Entry 8EW7 (X-ray diffraction, 3.30 A resolution); this record covers chain A.

Chain A:
Molecule: Serum albumin
Organism: Homo sapiens
UniProtKB: P02768 (ALBU_HUMAN); residues 1-585 here correspond to UniProt positions 25-609 (UniProt number = residue number + 24)
Amino-acid sequence (585 residues; numbered 1 to 585; the number before each row is that of its first residue):
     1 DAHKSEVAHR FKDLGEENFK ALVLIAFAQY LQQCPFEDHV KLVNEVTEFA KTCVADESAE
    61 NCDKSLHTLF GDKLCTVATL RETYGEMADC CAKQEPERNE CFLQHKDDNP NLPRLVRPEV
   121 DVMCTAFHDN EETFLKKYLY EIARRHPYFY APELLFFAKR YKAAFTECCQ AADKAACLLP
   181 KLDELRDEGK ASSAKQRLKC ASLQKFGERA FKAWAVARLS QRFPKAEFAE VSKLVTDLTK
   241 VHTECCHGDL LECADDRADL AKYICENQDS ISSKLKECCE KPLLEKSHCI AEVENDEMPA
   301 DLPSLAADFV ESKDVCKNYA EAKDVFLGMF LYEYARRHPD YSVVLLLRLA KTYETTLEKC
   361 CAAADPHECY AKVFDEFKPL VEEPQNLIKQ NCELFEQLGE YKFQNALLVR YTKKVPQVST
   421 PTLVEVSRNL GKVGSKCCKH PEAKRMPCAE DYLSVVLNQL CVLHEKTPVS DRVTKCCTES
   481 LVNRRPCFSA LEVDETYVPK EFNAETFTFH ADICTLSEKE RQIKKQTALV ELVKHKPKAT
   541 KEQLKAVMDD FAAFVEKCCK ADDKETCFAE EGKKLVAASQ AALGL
Not modelled in the structure: 1, 585
Disulfides: Cys-53/Cys-62, Cys-75/Cys-91, Cys-90/Cys-101, Cys-124/Cys-169, Cys-168/Cys-177, Cys-200/Cys-246, Cys-245/Cys-253, Cys-265/Cys-279, Cys-278/Cys-289, Cys-316/Cys-361, Cys-360/Cys-369, Cys-392/Cys-438, Cys-437/Cys-448, Cys-461/Cys-477, Cys-476/Cys-487, Cys-514/Cys-559, Cys-558/Cys-567
Ion coordination: Co2+ site 1: Ala-2, Glu-57; Co2+ site 2: His-9, Asp-13; Co2+ site 3: His-67, Asp-249; Co2+ site 4 near His-128 (its only coordinating residue here); Co2+ site 5 near His-146 (its only coordinating residue here); Co2+ site 6 near Glu-252 (its only coordinating residue here); Co2+ site 7 near Glu-311 (its only coordinating residue here); Co2+ site 8 near His-440 (its only coordinating residue here)
Swiss-Prot annotation at these positions:
  - binding site (Cu cation): His-3
  - binding site (Ca(2+)): Glu-6, Asp-13, Glu-244, Asp-249, Glu-252, Asp-255, Asp-259
  - binding site (Zn(2+)): His-67, His-247, Asp-249
  - binding site ((4Z,15Z)-bilirubin IXalpha): Lys-240
  - site: Lys-4 (Not glycated), Lys-20 (Not glycated), Lys-41 (Not glycated), Lys-64 (Not glycated), Lys-73 (Not glycated), Lys-93 (Not glycated), Lys-106 (Not glycated), Lys-136 (Not glycated), Lys-159 (Not glycated), Lys-174 (Not glycated), Lys-181 (Not glycated), Lys-190 (Not glycated), Lys-195 (Not glycated), Lys-199 (Aspirin-acetylated lysine), Lys-205 (Not glycated), Lys-212 (Not glycated), Lys-240 (Not glycated), Lys-262 (Not glycated), Lys-274 (Not glycated), Lys-286 (Not glycated) and 18 more in UniProt
  - modified residue: Ser-5 (Phosphoserine), Ser-58 (Phosphoserine), Ser-65 (Phosphoserine), Thr-83 (Phosphothreonine), Lys-205 (N6-succinyllysine), Ser-273 (Phosphoserine), Ser-419 (Phosphoserine), Thr-420 (Phosphothreonine), Thr-422 (Phosphothreonine), Lys-436 (N6-succinyllysine), Ser-489 (Phosphoserine), Lys-519 (N6-succinyllysine), Lys-534 (N6-methyllysine), Lys-564 (N6-succinyllysine)
  - glycosylation: Lys-12 (N-linked (Glc) (glycation) lysine), Lys-51 (N-linked (Glc) (glycation) lysine), Lys-137 (N-linked (Glc) (glycation) lysine), Lys-162 (N-linked (Glc) (glycation) lysine), Lys-199 (N-linked (Glc) (glycation) lysine), Lys-225 (N-linked (Glc) (glycation) lysine), Lys-233 (N-linked (Glc) (glycation) lysine), Lys-276 (N-linked (Glc) (glycation) lysine), Lys-281 (N-linked (Glc) (glycation) lysine), Lys-313 (N-linked (Glc) (glycation) lysine), Lys-317 (N-linked (Glc) (glycation) lysine), Asn-318 (N-linked (GlcNAc...) asparagine), Lys-323 (N-linked (Glc) (glycation) lysine), Lys-351 (N-linked (Glc) (glycation) lysine), Lys-378 (N-linked (Glc) (glycation) lysine), Lys-413 (N-linked (Glc) (glycation) lysine), Lys-439 (N-linked (Glc) (glycation) lysine), Lys-444 (N-linked (Glc) (glycation) lysine), Asp-494 (N-linked (GlcNAc...) asparagine), Lys-525 (N-linked (Glc) (glycation) lysine) and 4 more in UniProt
From the paper describing this entry:
  - Co2+ coordination: Ala-2, His-3, His-9, Asp-13, Glu-57, His-67, His-128, His-146, Asp-249, Glu-252, Glu-311, His-440, Asp-471
  - conformationally variable residues (domain motion, side-chain flip): His-9, Asp-13, Asn-99, Tyr-138, Tyr-161
  - contacts within the chain: His-67/Asp-249
  - mutagenesis - H3A, H9A, H9A/H67A, H67A, H247A: decreased binding to Co2+

Summary:
The Co2+ site 1 is built by Ala-2 and Glu-57. UniProt lists Cu cation-binding residue His-3, 7 Ca2+-binding
residues, 3 Zn2+-binding residues and (4Z,15Z)-bilirubin IXalpha-binding residue Lys-240. The paper reports
that H3A, H9A and H9A/H67A, among others, reduce binding to Co2+; Co2+ coordination by Ala-2, His-3 and His-9
among others; 5 substitutions were tested in all.
Chain A is Serum albumin (Homo sapiens); the structure, Human Serum Albumin with Cobalt (II) and Myristic Acid
- crystal 2, was determined by X-ray diffraction (same publication as 8EW4, 8EY5 and 7MBL).
